Entry 1A4S (X-ray diffraction, 2.10 A resolution); this record covers chains B and D of the 4 polymer chains in the assembly.

== Chain B (and D) ==
Molecule: Betaine aldehyde dehydrogenase
Source organism: Gadus callarias
Notes: EC 1.2.1.8; chain D of this document is another copy of the same molecule, construct and numbering; everything in this record applies to it too
UniProtKB: P56533 (BADH_GADCA); residues 1-503 here = UniProt positions 1-503
Chain sequence (503 residues; each row starts with the number of its first residue):
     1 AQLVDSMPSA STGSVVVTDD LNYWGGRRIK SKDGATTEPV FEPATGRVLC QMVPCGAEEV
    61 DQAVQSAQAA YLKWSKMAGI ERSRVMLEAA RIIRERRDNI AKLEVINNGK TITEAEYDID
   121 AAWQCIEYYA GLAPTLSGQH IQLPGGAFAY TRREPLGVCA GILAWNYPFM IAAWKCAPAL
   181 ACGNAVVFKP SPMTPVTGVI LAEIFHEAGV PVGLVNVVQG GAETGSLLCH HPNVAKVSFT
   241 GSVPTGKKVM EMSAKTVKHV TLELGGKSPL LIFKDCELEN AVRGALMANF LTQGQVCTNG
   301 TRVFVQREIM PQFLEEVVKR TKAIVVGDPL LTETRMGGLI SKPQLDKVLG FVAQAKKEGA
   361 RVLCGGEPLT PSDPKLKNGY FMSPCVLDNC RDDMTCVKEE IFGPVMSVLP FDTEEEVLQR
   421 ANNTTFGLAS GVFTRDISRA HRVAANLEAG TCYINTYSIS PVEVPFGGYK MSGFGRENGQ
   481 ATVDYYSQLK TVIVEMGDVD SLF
Swiss-Prot annotation at these positions:
  - active site: E263 (Proton acceptor), C297 (Nucleophile)
  - binding site (NAD(+)): K189, G241 to T245, E400
  - site: N166 (Transition state stabilizer)

== Interface between chain B and chain D ==
Residue-residue contacts (31):
  I80(B) - Q124(D)
  I80(B) - V462(D)  hydrophobic
  I80(B) - E463(D)
  R84(B) - R94(D)
  R84(B) - W123(D)
  R84(B) - E127(D)  salt bridge
  L87(B) - E127(D)
  R94(B) - R84(D)
  W123(B) - R84(D)
  Q124(B) - I80(D)
  E127(B) - R84(D)  salt bridge
  E127(B) - L87(D)
  Y128(B) - P134(D)
  G131(B) - G131(D)
  L132(B) - T135(D)
  P134(B) - Y128(D)  hydrophobic
  P134(B) - E463(D)
  T135(B) - L132(D)
  T135(B) - Q480(D)
  F148(B) - H441(D)
  S438(B) - M496(D)  hydrogen bond (side chain-backbone)
  H441(B) - F148(D)
  H441(B) - M496(D)
  R442(B) - M496(D)
  V462(B) - I80(D)  hydrophobic
  E463(B) - I80(D)
  E463(B) - P134(D)
  Q480(B) - T135(D)
  M496(B) - S438(D)  hydrogen bond (backbone-side chain)
  M496(B) - H441(D)
  M496(B) - R442(D)
Also at the interface, not in a pair above, chain B (24 interface residues in all): E88, I437, V494, E495
Also at the interface, not in a pair above, chain D (25 interface residues in all): E88, S137, I437, V494, E495

== In short ==
24 residues of chain B face 25 of chain D across their interface, with 2 hydrogen bonds and 2 salt bridges.
Polar pairs include R84(B)-E127(D) and S438(B)-M496(D). UniProt lists active-site residues E263(B) and C297(B)
and 7 NAD+-binding residues on chain B.
Both chains are Betaine aldehyde dehydrogenase (Gadus callarias). Entry 1A4S (Betaine aldehyde dehydrogenase
from cod liver) was determined by X-ray diffraction, deposited together with 1BPW.
